PDB entry 5S5G | X-ray diffraction, 2.69 A resolution | chains B and C of the 6 polymer chains in the assembly

Chain B:
Molecule: Tubulin beta-2B chain
Organism: Bos taurus
UniProtKB: Q6B856 (TBB2B_BOVIN); the author numbering skips numbers that UniProt does not, so the offset changes along the chain: 1-42 = UniProt 1-42; 45-360 = UniProt 43-358; 369-455 = UniProt 359-445
Chain sequence (445 residues; numbered 1 to 455; 10 numbers in that range are skipped by the numbering (no residue carries them; nothing is unmodelled there); the number before each row is that of its first residue):
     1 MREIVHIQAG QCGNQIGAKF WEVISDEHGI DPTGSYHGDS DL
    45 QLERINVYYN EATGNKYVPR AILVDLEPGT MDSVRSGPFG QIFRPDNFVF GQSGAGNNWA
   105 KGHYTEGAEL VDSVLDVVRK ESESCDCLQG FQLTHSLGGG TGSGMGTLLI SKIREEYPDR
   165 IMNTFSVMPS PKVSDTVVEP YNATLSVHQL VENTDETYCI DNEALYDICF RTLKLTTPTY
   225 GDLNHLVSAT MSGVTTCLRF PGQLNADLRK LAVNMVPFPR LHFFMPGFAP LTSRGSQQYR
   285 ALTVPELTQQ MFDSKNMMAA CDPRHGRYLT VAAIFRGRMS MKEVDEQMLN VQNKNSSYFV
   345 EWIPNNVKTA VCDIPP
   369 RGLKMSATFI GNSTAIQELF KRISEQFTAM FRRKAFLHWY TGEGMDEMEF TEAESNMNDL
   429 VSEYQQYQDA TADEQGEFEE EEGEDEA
Not modelled in the structure: 279-280, 438-455
Bound ions: Mg2+: Gln11 (together with GDP); Ca2+: Glu113 (shared with Glu284(C) of chain C)
Small-molecule neighbours:
  - GDP (guanosine-5'-diphosphate): Gly10, Gln11, Cys12, Gln15, Ile16, Asn101, Ser140, Gly142, Gly143, Gly144, Thr145, Gly146, Ser147, Val171, Pro173, Val177, Asp179, Glu183, Asn206, Leu209, Tyr224, Leu227, Asn228
  - N-(4-methylpyridin-3-yl)acetamide (SZY): Gly100, Asn101, Asn102, Lys105, Trp407
Swiss-Prot annotation at these positions:
  - motif: Met1 to Ile4 (MREI motif)
  - binding site (GTP): Gln11, Glu71, Ser140, Gly144, Thr145, Gly146, Asn206, Asn228
  - binding site (Mg(2+)): Glu71
  - modified residue: Ser40 (Phosphoserine), Thr57 (Phosphothreonine), Lys60 (N6-acetyllysine), Ser174 (Phosphoserine), Thr287 (Phosphothreonine), Thr292 (Phosphothreonine), Arg320 (Omega-N-methylarginine), Glu448 (5-glutamyl polyglutamate)
  - cross-link (Glycyl lysine isopeptide (Lys-Gly)): Lys60 (interchain with G-Cter in ubiquitin), Lys326 (interchain with G-Cter in ubiquitin)

Chain C:
Molecule: Tubulin alpha-1B chain
Organism: Bos taurus
UniProtKB: P81947 (TBA1B_BOVIN); residue numbers follow UniProt; this construct covers 1-451
Chain sequence (451 residues; each row starts with the number of its first residue):
     1 MRECISIHVG QAGVQIGNAC WELYCLEHGI QPDGQMPSDK TIGGGDDSFN TFFSETGAGK
    61 HVPRAVFVDL EPTVIDEVRT GTYRQLFHPE QLITGKEDAA NNYARGHYTI GKEIIDLVLD
   121 RIRKLADQCT GLQGFLVFHS FGGGTGSGFT SLLMERLSVD YGKKSKLEFS IYPAPQVSTA
   181 VVEPYNSILT THTTLEHSDC AFMVDNEAIY DICRRNLDIE RPTYTNLNRL ISQIVSSITA
   241 SLRFDGALNV DLTEFQTNLV PYPRIHFPLA TYAPVISAEK AYHEQLSVAE ITNACFEPAN
   301 QMVKCDPRHG KYMACCLLYR GDVVPKDVNA AIATIKTKRS IQFVDWCPTG FKVGINYQPP
   361 TVVPGGDLAK VQRAVCMLSN TTAIAEAWAR LDHKFDLMYA KRAFVHWYVG EGMEEGEFSE
   421 AREDMAALEK DYEEVGVDSV EGEGEEEGEE Y
Not modelled in the structure: 441-451
Bound ions: Ca2+ site 1: Asp39, Thr41, Gly44, Glu55; Ca2+ site 2: Glu284 (shared with Glu113(B) of chain B)
Small-molecule neighbours:
  - GTP (guanosine-5'-triphosphate): Val9, Gly10, Gln11, Ala12, Gln15, Ile16, Asp69, Asp98, Ala99, Ala100, Asn101, Ser140, Gly142, Gly143, Gly144, Thr145, Gly146, Ile171, Pro173, Val177, Ser178, Thr179, Glu183, Asn206, Tyr224, Leu227, Asn228, Ile231
  - N-(4-methylpyridin-3-yl)acetamide (SZY): Gln133, Thr253, Gln256, Thr257

Interface between chain B and chain C:
Contacting residue pairs (41):
  Gln96(B) - Met1(C)
  Gln96(B) - Arg2(C)  hydrogen bond (backbone-side chain)
  Ser97(B) - Arg2(C)
  Asn101(B) - Glu254(C)
  Asp179(B) - Glu254(C)
  Asp179(B) - Lys352(C)  hydrogen bond (backbone-side chain)
  Thr180(B) - Glu254(C)
  Thr180(B) - Asn258(C)
  Val181(B) - Asn258(C)  hydrogen bond (backbone-side chain)
  Val181(B) - Pro348(C)  hydrophobic
  Val182(B) - Thr257(C)
  Thr221(B) - Lys326(C)
  Thr221(B) - Asn329(C)
  Ala397(B) - Trp346(C)
  Met398(B) - Trp346(C)
  Arg400(B) - Asp345(C)  salt bridge
  Arg400(B) - Ser439(C)  hydrogen bond
  Arg401(B) - Tyr262(C)  hydrogen bond (backbone-side chain)
  Arg401(B) - Asp345(C)  salt bridge
  Arg401(B) - Trp346(C)
  Arg401(B) - Glu434(C)  hydrogen bond (side chain-backbone)
  Arg401(B) - Val435(C)
  Arg401(B) - Val437(C)  hydrogen bond (side chain-backbone)
  Arg401(B) - Asp438(C)
  Arg401(B) - Ser439(C)  hydrogen bond
  Lys402(B) - Tyr262(C)
  Ala403(B) - Pro261(C)
  Ala403(B) - Tyr262(C)
  Ala403(B) - Trp346(C)  hydrophobic
  Phe404(B) - Thr257(C)
  Phe404(B) - Asn258(C)
  Phe404(B) - Val260(C)
  Phe404(B) - Pro261(C)  hydrogen bond (backbone-backbone)
  Phe404(B) - Trp346(C)  hydrophobic
  His406(B) - Val260(C)  hydrogen bond (side chain-backbone)
  His406(B) - Pro261(C)
  His406(B) - Tyr262(C)
  His406(B) - Pro263(C)
  Trp407(B) - Gln256(C)
  Trp407(B) - Thr257(C)  hydrogen bond (side chain-backbone)
  Trp407(B) - Val260(C)
Interface residues without a listed pair, chain B (19 interface residues in all): Gly100, Leu405
Interface residues without a listed pair, chain C (22 interface residues in all): Pro325

Overview:
The interface between chain B and chain C involves 19 residues on one side and 22 on the other, with 11
hydrogen bonds and 2 salt bridges. Among the polar pairs are Arg400(B)-Asp345(C), Arg401(B)-Asp345(C) and
Gln96(B)-Arg2(C). N-(4-methylpyridin-3-yl)acetamide is bound between chain B and chain C.
Here chain B is Tubulin beta-2B chain and chain C is Tubulin alpha-1B chain, both from Bos taurus. Entry 5S5G
(Tubulin-Z1129283193-complex) was determined by X-ray diffraction (same publication as 5S4L, 5S4M, 5S4N, 5S4O,
5S4P, 5S4Q and 52 further entries).
